8VEB - chains E and G of the 9 polymer chains in the assembly; structure by electron microscopy, 2.97 A resolution.

Chain E:
Name: Hemagglutinin
From: Influenza A virus
Sequence (570 residues; each row starts with the number of its first residue; note: 664 numbers in that range are skipped by the numbering (no residue carries them; nothing is unmodelled there); numbers below 1 keep their minus sign (Met-6 is residue -6)):
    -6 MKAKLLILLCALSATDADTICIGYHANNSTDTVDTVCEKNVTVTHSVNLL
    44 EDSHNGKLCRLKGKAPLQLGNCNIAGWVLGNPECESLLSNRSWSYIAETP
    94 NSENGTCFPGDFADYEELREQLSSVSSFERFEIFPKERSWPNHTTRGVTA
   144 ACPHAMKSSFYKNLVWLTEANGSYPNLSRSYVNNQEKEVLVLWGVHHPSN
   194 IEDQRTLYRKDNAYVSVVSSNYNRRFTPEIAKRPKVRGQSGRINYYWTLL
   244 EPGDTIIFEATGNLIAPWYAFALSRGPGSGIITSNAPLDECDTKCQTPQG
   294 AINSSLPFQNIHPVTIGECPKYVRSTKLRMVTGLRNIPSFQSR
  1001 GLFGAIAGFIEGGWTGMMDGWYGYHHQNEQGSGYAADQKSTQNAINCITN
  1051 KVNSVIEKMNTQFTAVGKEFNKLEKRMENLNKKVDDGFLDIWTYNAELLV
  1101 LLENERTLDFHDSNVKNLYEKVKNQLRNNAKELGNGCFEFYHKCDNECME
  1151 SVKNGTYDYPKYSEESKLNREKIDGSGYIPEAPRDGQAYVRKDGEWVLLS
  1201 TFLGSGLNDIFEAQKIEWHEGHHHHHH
Not modelled in the structure: -6 to 10, 333-336, 1001-1004, 1174-1227
Cystine bridges: Cys14-Cys1137, Cys52-Cys284, Cys65-Cys77, Cys100-Cys145, Cys288-Cys312, Cys1144-Cys1148
Glycans and other covalent adducts: N-acetylglucosamine (NAG) linked to Asn21, Asn33, Asn83, Asn97, Asn1154; glycan linked to Asn169

Chain G:
Name: T5-1E08 Fab heavy chain
From: Homo sapiens
Notes: antibody fragment or engineered binder
Sequence (238 residues; each row starts with the number of its first residue; a row labelled like 35A-35B holds insertion residues (35A, then the next letters in order)):
     1 QVQLLESGPGLVKPSQTLSLTCTVSGGSVSRGGYY
35A-35B WT
    36 WIRQHPGKGLEWIAYVTYSGDTSYNPSLRGRVTISLETSMNQFSLKV
82A-82C TSV
    83 TVADTALYFCARVPFYYD
100A-100M TRGVFYGNAEGGF
   101 EIWGQGTMATVSSASTKGPSVFPLAPSSKSTSGGTAALGCLVKDYFPEPV
   151 TVSWNSGALTSGVHTFPAVLQSSGLYSLSSVVTVPSSSLGTQTYICNVNH
   201 KPSNTKVDKKVEPKSCDKTH
Not modelled in the structure: 111-220
Cystine bridges: Cys22-Cys92

Chain E / chain G interface:
Residue-residue contacts (36; chain E residue first):
  His38(E) - Val100D(G)
  His38(E) - Phe100E(G)  hydrogen bond (side chain-backbone)
  Val40(E) - Gly100C(G)
  Thr325(E) - Val100D(G)  hydrogen bond (side chain-backbone)
  Met1018(E) - Gly32(G)
  Met1018(E) - Gly33(G)
  Met1018(E) - Tyr53(G)  hydrophobic
  Met1018(E) - Ser54(G)
  Met1018(E) - Phe100E(G)
  Asp1019(E) - Gly32(G)
  Asp1019(E) - Gly33(G)
  Asp1019(E) - Thr52(G)
  Asp1019(E) - Ser54(G)  hydrogen bond
  Asp1019(E) - Phe97(G)
  Asp1019(E) - Tyr98(G)  hydrogen bond (backbone-side chain)
  Asp1019(E) - Phe100E(G)
  Gly1020(E) - Tyr98(G)
  Gly1020(E) - Phe100E(G)
  Trp1021(E) - Val100D(G)
  Trp1021(E) - Phe100E(G)
  Gln1038(E) - Tyr35(G)  hydrogen bond
  Gln1038(E) - Phe97(G)
  Gln1038(E) - Tyr98(G)
  Thr1041(E) - Tyr98(G)
  Gln1042(E) - Tyr98(G)
  Gln1042(E) - Tyr99(G)  hydrogen bond (side chain-backbone)
  Ile1045(E) - Tyr98(G)  hydrophobic
  Ile1045(E) - Tyr99(G)
  Ile1045(E) - Val100D(G)  hydrophobic
  Ile1045(E) - Phe100E(G)  hydrophobic
  Ile1048(E) - Val100D(G)  hydrophobic
  Thr1049(E) - Thr100A(G)
  Thr1049(E) - Val100D(G)
  Val1052(E) - Arg100B(G)
  Asn1053(E) - Arg100B(G)  hydrogen bond
  Ile1056(E) - Arg100B(G)
Interface residues without a listed pair, chain E (18 interface residues in all): Ala1036, Asp1037
Interface residues without a listed pair, chain G (15 interface residues in all): Asp100

Overview:
Chain E and chain G form an interface of 18 and 15 residues respectively, with 7 hydrogen bonds. Polar pairs
include His38(E)-Phe100E(G), Thr325(E)-Val100D(G) and Asp1019(E)-Ser54(G). Covalently linked
N-acetylglucosamine: at Asn21(E), Asn33(E), Asn83(E), Asn97(E) and Asn1154(E).
Chain E is Hemagglutinin (Influenza A virus) and chain G is T5-1E08 Fab heavy chain (Homo sapiens); the
structure, Cryo-EM structure of antibody T5-1E08 in complex with stabilized H1N1 Influenza Hemagglutinin
Trimer (A/Kiev/1/57), was determined by electron microscopy, deposited together with 8VED, 8VEE, 8VEF and
8T1G.
